PDB entry 8GLK | electron microscopy, 2.80 A resolution | chains D and F of the 4 polymer chains in the assembly

# Chain D
Name: Endonuclease I
Organism: Flavobacterium johnsoniae
Reference sequence: A5FAQ0 (A5FAQ0_FLAJ1); residues 540-614 here = UniProt positions 540-614
Amino-acid sequence (75 residues; each row starts with the number of its first residue):
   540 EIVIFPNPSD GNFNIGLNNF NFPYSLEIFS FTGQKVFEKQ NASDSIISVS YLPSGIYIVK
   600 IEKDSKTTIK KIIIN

# Chain F
Name: Type IX secretion system protein PorV domain-containing protein
Organism: Flavobacterium johnsoniae
Reference sequence: A5FJM7 (A5FJM7_FLAJ1); residues 1-402 here = UniProt positions 1-402
Amino-acid sequence (402 residues; numbered 1 to 402; the number before each row is that of its first residue):
     1 MKKISLLLIC LLITTFAKAQ DIERPITTGV PFLLVAADAR AAGLGDQGVA TSSDVFSQQW
    61 NPAKYAFAED AQGLSISYTP YLTDLANDIS LGQVTYYNKI NDRSAFAGSF RYFGFGGIEL
   121 RQTGDPNEPT REVNPNEFAL DGSYSLKLSE TFSMAVAARY IRSNLKVATE EIDASAAGSF
   181 AVDVAGFYQS EEIAYSDFNG RWRAGFNIQN LGPKISYDHD DLSANFLPAN LRVGGGFDFI
   241 FDDYNKLGVS LELTKLLVPT PPGPGTPYDA NGDGDFTDPG DISQSQADEA NYKKYKDIGW
   301 VSGIFKSFGD APGGFSEELK EITYSAAAEY MYQDAFAMRL GYYHESPMKG AKQFFSLGAG
   361 FKYSMIKVDV SYLFSASKVK NPLENTLRFS LTFNFGDKYE TY
Disordered / not traced: 1-20, 268-282
Residues lining bound ligands: Lauryl Maltose Neopentyl Glycol (LMN): Gln72, Leu74, Ile76, Tyr96, Asn98, Met365, Phe393, Phe395, Gly396

# Interface between chain D and chain F
Pairs across the interface - 32 pairs, chain D then chain F:
  Val542(D) - Arg121(F)
  Ile543(D) - Arg121(F)
  Phe544(D) - Arg121(F)
  Phe544(D) - Gly124(F)
  Pro545(D) - Arg121(F)
  Asn546(D) - Ile118(F)
  Asn546(D) - Glu119(F)  hydrogen bond (side chain-backbone)
  Asn546(D) - Leu120(F)
  Asn546(D) - Arg121(F)
  Pro547(D) - Leu120(F)  hydrophobic
  Pro547(D) - Thr169(F)
  Phe568(D) - Leu85(F)  hydrophobic
  Ser569(D) - Leu82(F)
  Phe570(D) - Leu82(F)
  Phe570(D) - Ile89(F)  hydrophobic
  Phe570(D) - Phe113(F)  hydrophobic
  Phe570(D) - Phe115(F)  hydrophobic
  Thr571(D) - Leu82(F)
  Gly572(D) - Leu82(F)
  Ile595(D) - Phe115(F)  hydrophobic
  Ile608(D) - Leu85(F)
  Ile608(D) - Ala86(F)  hydrophobic
  Lys610(D) - Ala86(F)
  Lys610(D) - Asn87(F)  hydrogen bond (side chain-backbone)
  Lys610(D) - Ile89(F)
  Lys610(D) - Phe115(F)
  Lys610(D) - Gly117(F)
  Lys610(D) - Ile118(F)
  Ile612(D) - Ile118(F)  hydrophobic
  Ile612(D) - Leu120(F)  hydrophobic
  Ile612(D) - Val167(F)  hydrophobic
  Asn614(D) - Ile172(F)
Also at the interface, not in a pair above, chain D (18 interface residues in all): Ile597, Lys609
Also at the interface, not in a pair above, chain F (20 interface residues in all): Tyr81, Gln122, Thr123, Lys380

# Summary
Chain D and chain F form an interface of 18 and 20 residues respectively, with 2 hydrogen bonds. Polar pairs
include Asn546(D)-Glu119(F) and Lys610(D)-Asn87(F). Chain F binds Lauryl Maltose Neopentyl Glycol.
Here chain D is Endonuclease I and chain F is Type IX secretion system protein PorV domain-containing protein,
both from Flavobacterium johnsoniae. Entry 8GLK (The Type 9 Secretion System dGldL peak II, NucA substrate
bound complex) was determined by electron microscopy.
